6T1U - chain A; structure by X-ray diffraction, 1.50 A resolution.

[Chain A]
Name: NADPH--cytochrome P450 reductase
Source organism: Candida tropicalis
Notes: EC 1.6.2.4
Reference sequence: Q5PXH3 (Q5PXH3_CANTR); residues 1-679 here = UniProt positions 1-679
Sequence (679 residues; numbered 1 to 679; the number before each row is that of its first residue):
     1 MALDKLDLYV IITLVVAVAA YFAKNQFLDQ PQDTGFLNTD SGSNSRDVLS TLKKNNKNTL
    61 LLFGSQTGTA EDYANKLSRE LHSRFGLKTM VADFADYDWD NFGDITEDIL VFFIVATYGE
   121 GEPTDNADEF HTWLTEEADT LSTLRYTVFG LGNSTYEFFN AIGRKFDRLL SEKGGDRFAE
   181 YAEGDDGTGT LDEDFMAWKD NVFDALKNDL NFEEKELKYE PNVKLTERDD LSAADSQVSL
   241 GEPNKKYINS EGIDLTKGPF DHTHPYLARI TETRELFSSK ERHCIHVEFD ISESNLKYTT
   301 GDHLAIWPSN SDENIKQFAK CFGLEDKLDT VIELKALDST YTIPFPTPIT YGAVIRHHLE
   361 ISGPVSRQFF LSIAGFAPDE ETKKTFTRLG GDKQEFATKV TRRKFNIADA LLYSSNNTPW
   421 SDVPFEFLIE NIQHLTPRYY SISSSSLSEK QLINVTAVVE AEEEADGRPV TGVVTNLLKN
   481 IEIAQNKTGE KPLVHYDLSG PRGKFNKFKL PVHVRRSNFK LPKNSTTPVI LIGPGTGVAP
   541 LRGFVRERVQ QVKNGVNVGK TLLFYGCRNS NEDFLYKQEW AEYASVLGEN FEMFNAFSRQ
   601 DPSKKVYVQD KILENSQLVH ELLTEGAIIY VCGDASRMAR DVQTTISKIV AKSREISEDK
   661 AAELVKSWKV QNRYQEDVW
Disordered / not traced: 1-44
Residues lining bound ligands:
  - FAD (flavin-adenine dinucleotide): Tyr118, His303, Gly363, Pro364, Lys404, Phe405, Asn406, Arg438, Tyr439, Tyr440, Ser441, Thr456, Ala457, Val458, Glu460, Val470, Thr471, Gly472, Val473, Val474, Thr475, Thr536, Ala539, Asp677, Trp679
  - FMN (flavin mononucleotide): Gly64, Ser65, Gln66, Thr67, Gly68, Thr69, Ala70, Ala116, Thr117, Tyr118, Gly119, Glu120, Gly121, Leu151, Gly152, Asn153, Tyr156, Phe158, Phe159, Asn160, Asp186, Leu191, Val678

[Overview]
Ligands of chain A: flavin-adenine dinucleotide and flavin mononucleotide.
Chain A is NADPH--cytochrome P450 reductase (Candida tropicalis); the structure, Cytochrome P450 reductase
from Candida tropicalis, was determined by X-ray diffraction (same publication as 6T1T).
